8HPL - chains B and C of the 5 polymer chains in the assembly; structure by electron microscopy, 4.29 A resolution (low resolution: residue-level contacts below are approximate; hydrogen-bond / salt-bridge calls are withheld).

[Chain B]
Name: ABC transporter, permease protein SugB
Source organism: Mycolicibacterium smegmatis MC2 155
Reference sequence: A0R2C1 (A0R2C1_MYCS2); residues 1-278 here = UniProt positions 1-278
Sequence (278 residues; numbered 1 to 278; the number before each row is that of its first residue):
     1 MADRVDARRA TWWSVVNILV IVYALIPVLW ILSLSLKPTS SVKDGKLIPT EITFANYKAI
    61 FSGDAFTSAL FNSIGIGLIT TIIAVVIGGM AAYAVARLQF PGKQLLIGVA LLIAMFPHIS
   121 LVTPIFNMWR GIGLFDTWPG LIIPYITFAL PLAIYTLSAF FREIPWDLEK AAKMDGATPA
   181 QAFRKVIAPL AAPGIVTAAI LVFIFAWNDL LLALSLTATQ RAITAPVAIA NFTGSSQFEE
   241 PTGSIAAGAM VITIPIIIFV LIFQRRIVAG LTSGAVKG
Disordered / not traced: 1-6, 277-278

[Chain C]
Name: ABC transporter, ATP-binding protein SugC
Source organism: Mycolicibacterium smegmatis MC2 155
Reference sequence: A0R2C0 (A0R2C0_MYCS2); residue numbers follow UniProt; this construct covers 1-406
Sequence (406 residues; numbered 1 to 406; the number before each row is that of its first residue):
     1 MAEIVLDRVT KSYPDGAGGV RAAVKEFSMT IADGEFIILV GPSGCGKSTT LNMIAGLEEI
    61 TSGELRIGGE RVNEKAPKDR DIAMVFQSYA LYPHMTVRQN IAFPLTLAKV PKAEIAAKVE
   121 ETAKILDLSE LLDRKPGQLS GGQRQRVAMG RAIVRSPKAF LMDQPLSNLD AKLRVQMRAE
   181 ISRLQDRLGT TTVYVTHDQT EAMTLGDRVV VMLAGEVQQI GTPDELYSSP ANLFVAGFIG
   241 SPAMNFFPAT RTDVGVRLPF GEVTLTPHML DLLDKQARPE NIIVGIRPEH IEDSALLDGY
   301 ARIRALTFSV RADIVESLGA DKYVHFTTEG AGAESAQLAE LAADSGAGTN QFIARVSADS
   361 RVRTGEQIEL AIDTTKLSIF DAATGLNLTR DITPTDPTEA AGPDAG
Disordered / not traced: 1, 15-20, 392-406
Construct notes: engineered mutation Gln164 (Glu in A0R2C0)
Residues lining bound ligands: ATP (adenosine-5'-triphosphate): Tyr13, Ala23, Pro42, Ser43, Gly44, Cys45, Gly46, Lys47, Ser48, Thr49, Gln164

[Chain B / chain C interface]
Contacting residue pairs (13):
  Leu168(B) - Leu91(C)
  Leu168(B) - Tyr92(C)
  Lys170(B) - Phe86(C)
  Ala171(B) - Phe86(C)
  Ala171(B) - Ala90(C)
  Asp175(B) - Lys78(C)
  Asp175(B) - Phe103(C)
  Asp175(B) - Pro104(C)
  Asp175(B) - Leu107(C)
  Asp175(B) - Arg155(C)
  Ala177(B) - Leu107(C)
  Lys185(B) - His94(C)
  Pro189(B) - His94(C)
Interface residues without a listed pair, chain B (14 interface residues in all): Asp167, Lys173, Met174, Gly176, Gln181, Val186, Leu190
Interface residues without a listed pair, chain C (15 interface residues in all): Leu57, Pro77, Ile82, Ser88, Pro93

[In short]
The interface between chain B and chain C involves 14 residues on one side and 15 on the other. Chain C binds
ATP.
Chain B is ABC transporter, permease protein SugB and chain C is ABC transporter, ATP-binding protein SugC,
both from Mycolicibacterium smegmatis MC2 155; the structure, LpqY-SugABC in state 1, was determined by
electron microscopy, deposited together with 8HPM, 8HPN, 8HPR and 8HPS.
